Entry 7SWL (electron microscopy, 2.88 A resolution); this record covers chains B and G of the 7 polymer chains in the assembly.

Chain B:
Protein: Rix7
Organism: Chaetomium thermophilum
UniProt: G0RZG1 (G0RZG1_CHATD); residues 200-802 here = UniProt positions 200-802
Chain sequence (629 residues; row label = number of the first residue in the row):
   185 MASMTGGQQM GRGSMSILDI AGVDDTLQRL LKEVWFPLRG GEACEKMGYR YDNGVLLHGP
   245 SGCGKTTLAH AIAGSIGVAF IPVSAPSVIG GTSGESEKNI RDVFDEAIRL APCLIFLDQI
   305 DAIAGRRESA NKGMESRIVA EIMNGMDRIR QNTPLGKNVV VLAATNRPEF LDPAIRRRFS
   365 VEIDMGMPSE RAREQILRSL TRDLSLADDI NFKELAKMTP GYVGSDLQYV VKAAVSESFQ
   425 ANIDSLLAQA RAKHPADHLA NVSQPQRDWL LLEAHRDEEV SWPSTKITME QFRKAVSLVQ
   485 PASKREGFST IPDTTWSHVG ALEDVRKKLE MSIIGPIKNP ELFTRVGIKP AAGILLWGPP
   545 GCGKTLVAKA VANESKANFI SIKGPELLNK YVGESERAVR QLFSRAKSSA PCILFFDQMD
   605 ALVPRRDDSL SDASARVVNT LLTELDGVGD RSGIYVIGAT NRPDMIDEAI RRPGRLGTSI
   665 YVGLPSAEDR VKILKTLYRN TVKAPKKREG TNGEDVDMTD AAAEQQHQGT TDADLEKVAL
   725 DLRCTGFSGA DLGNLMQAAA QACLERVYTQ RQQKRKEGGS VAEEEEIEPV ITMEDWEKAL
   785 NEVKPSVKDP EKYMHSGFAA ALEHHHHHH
Unresolved in the structure: 185-198, 439-445, 461-465, 687-713, 762-771, 799-813
Construct notes: expression tag (185-199, 803-813); conflict Gln303 (Glu in G0RZG1), Gln602 (Glu in G0RZG1)
Ion coordination: Mg2+ site 1: Thr250 (together with ATP); Mg2+ site 2: Thr549 (together with ATP)
Residues lining bound ligands:
  - ATP (adenosine-5'-triphosphate), molecule 1: Asp203, Ile204, Ala205, Pro244, Ser245, Gly246, Cys247, Gly248, Lys249, Thr250, Thr251, Gln303, Asn350, Ile380, Ser383, Leu384, Gly408, Ser409, Gln412
  - ATP, molecule 2: Asp331, Arg334, Ala358, Arg361, Arg362
  - ATP, molecule 3: His502, Val503, Gly504, Leu506, Pro543, Pro544, Gly545, Cys546, Gly547, Lys548, Thr549, Leu550, Gln602, Asn645, Ile677, Leu681, Gly733, Ala734
  - ATP, molecule 4: Asp630, Arg656, Arg659

Chain G:
Protein: polyleucine
Organism: synthetic construct
Chain sequence (24 residues; row label = number of the first residue in the row):
     4 LLLLLLLLLL LLLLLLLLLL LLLL

Interface between chain B and chain G:
Pairs across the interface - 17 pairs, chain B then chain G:
  Gly275(B) with Leu5(G); Leu6(G), hydrogen bond (backbone-backbone)
  Thr276(B) with Leu4(G)
  Ser277(B) with Leu4(G), hydrogen bond (backbone-backbone)
  Lys316(B) with Leu8(G)
  Met318(B) with Leu6(G), hydrophobic
  Asn573(B) with Leu20(G)
  Lys574(B) with Leu19(G); Leu20(G), hydrogen bond (backbone-backbone)
  Tyr575(B) with Leu17(G), hydrophobic; Leu18(G); Leu19(G), hydrophobic; Leu20(G)
  Val576(B) with Leu18(G), hydrogen bond (backbone-backbone); Leu20(G), hydrophobic
  Ala617(B) with Leu20(G), hydrophobic
  Arg620(B) with Leu20(G)
Also at the interface, not in a pair above, chain G (9 interface residues in all): Leu7

Overview:
11 residues of chain B and 9 residues of chain G are in contact; the contacts include 4 hydrogen bonds.
Backbone hydrogen bonds pair Gly275(B)-Leu6(G), Ser277(B)-Leu4(G) and Lys574(B)-Leu20(G). Bound to chain B: 4
copies of ATP.
Chain B is Rix7 (Chaetomium thermophilum) and chain G is polyleucine (synthetic construct); the structure,
CryoEM structure of the N-terminal-deleted Rix7 AAA-ATPase, was determined by electron microscopy, deposited
together with 7T0V and 7T3I.
